PDB entry 7DLM | X-ray diffraction, 1.59 A resolution | chains A and B

[Chain A (and B)]
Protein: Carbonyl Reductase
Organism: Candida parapsilosis
Notes: EC 1.1.1.-; chain B of this document is another copy of the same molecule, construct and numbering; everything in this record applies to it too
Reference sequence: B2KJ46 (B2KJ46_CANPA); numbering as in UniProt (aligned over 1-279)
Amino-acid sequence (280 residues; numbered 0 to 279; the number before each row is that of its first residue; numbering starts at 0):
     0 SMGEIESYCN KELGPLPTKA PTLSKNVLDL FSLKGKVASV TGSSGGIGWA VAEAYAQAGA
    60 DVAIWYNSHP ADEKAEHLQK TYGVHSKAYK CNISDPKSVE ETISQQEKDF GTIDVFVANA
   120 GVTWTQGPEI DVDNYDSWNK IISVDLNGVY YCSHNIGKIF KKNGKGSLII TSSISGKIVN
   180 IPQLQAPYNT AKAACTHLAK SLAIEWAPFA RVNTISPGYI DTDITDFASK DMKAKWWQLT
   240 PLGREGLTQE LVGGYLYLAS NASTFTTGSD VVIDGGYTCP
Construct notes: expression tag (0)
Ligand contacts: NADPH (NDP; NADPH dihydro-nicotinamide-adenine-dinucleotide phosphate): Gly41, Ser42, Ser43, Gly44, Gly45, Ile46, Gly47, Tyr65, Asn66, Ser67, His68, Cys90, Asn91, Ile92, Asn118, Ala119, Gly120, Val121, Val143, Thr170, Ser171, Ser172, Tyr187, Lys191, Pro216, Gly217, Tyr218, Ile219, Thr221, Ile223, Thr224

[How chain A and chain B interact]
Residue-residue contacts (132):
  Ile4(A) with Ala233(B), hydrophobic; Trp236(B), hydrophobic; Gln237(B)
  Glu5(A) with Gln237(B), hydrogen bond (backbone-side chain)
  Ser6(A) with Gln237(B)
  Tyr7(A) with Gln237(B), hydrogen bond (backbone-backbone)
  Cys8(A) with Gln237(B); Leu238(B); Thr239(B); Pro240(B)
  Leu12(A) with Pro240(B); Leu241(B)
  Leu15(A) with Trp236(B); Gln237(B); Gly242(B)
  Pro16(A) with Trp236(B); Gly242(B)
  Thr17(A) with Leu241(B), hydrogen bond (side chain-backbone); Gly242(B), hydrogen bond (backbone-backbone); Arg243(B)
  Lys18(A) with Arg243(B)
  Ala19(A) with Arg243(B); Leu246(B), hydrophobic
  Pro20(A) with Arg243(B); Glu249(B)
  Leu22(A) with Glu249(B)
  Ser23(A) with Gln248(B), hydrogen bond (backbone-side chain)
  Lys24(A) with Gln56(B), hydrogen bond (backbone-side chain); Gln248(B), hydrogen bond (backbone-side chain)
  Asn25(A) with Gln56(B); Gln248(B)
  Val26(A) with Ala53(B); Gln56(B), hydrogen bond (backbone-side chain); Val251(B), hydrophobic; Leu255(B), hydrophobic
  Leu27(A) with Gln56(B); Leu255(B), hydrophobic
  Leu29(A) with Gln248(B)
  Phe30(A) with Phe30(B), hydrophobic; Gly252(B)
  Ala53(A) with Val26(B)
  Gln56(A) with Lys24(B), hydrogen bond (side chain-backbone); Asn25(B); Val26(B), hydrogen bond (side chain-backbone)
  Lys199(A) with Cys278(B)
  Ile203(A) with Pro240(B), hydrophobic; Cys278(B), hydrophobic
  Ala206(A) with Pro240(B); Leu241(B)
  Tyr218(A) with Phe264(B)
  Ala233(A) with Ile4(B), hydrophobic
  Trp236(A) with Ile4(B), hydrophobic; Leu15(B); Pro16(B)
  Gln237(A) with Ile4(B); Glu5(B), hydrogen bond (side chain-backbone); Ser6(B); Tyr7(B), hydrogen bond (backbone-backbone); Cys8(B); Leu15(B)
  Leu238(A) with Cys8(B)
  Thr239(A) with Cys8(B)
  Pro240(A) with Cys8(B); Leu12(B); Ile203(B), hydrophobic; Ala206(B)
  Leu241(A) with Leu12(B); Thr17(B), hydrogen bond (backbone-side chain); Thr263(B); Phe264(B), hydrophobic; Thr266(B)
  Gly242(A) with Leu15(B); Pro16(B); Thr17(B), hydrogen bond (backbone-backbone)
  Arg243(A) with Thr17(B); Lys18(B); Ala19(B); Pro20(B); Thr263(B); Phe264(B)
  Glu244(A) with Phe264(B)
  Gly245(A) with Phe264(B)
  Leu246(A) with Ala19(B), hydrophobic
  Gln248(A) with Ser23(B), hydrogen bond (side chain-backbone); Lys24(B)
  Glu249(A) with Pro20(B); Leu22(B); Thr263(B), hydrogen bond; Phe264(B)
  Val251(A) with Val26(B), hydrophobic
  Gly252(A) with Phe30(B); Tyr256(B); Ala261(B)
  Gly253(A) with Tyr256(B)
  Leu255(A) with Val26(B), hydrophobic; Leu27(B), hydrophobic
  Tyr256(A) with Gly252(B); Gly253(B); Ile272(B)
  Ala261(A) with Gly252(B)
  Thr263(A) with Leu241(B); Arg243(B), hydrogen bond (backbone-side chain); Glu249(B), hydrogen bond
  Phe264(A) with Tyr218(B); Leu241(B), hydrophobic; Arg243(B); Glu244(B); Gly245(B); Glu249(B), hydrogen bond (backbone-side chain); Ile272(B); Asp273(B); Gly274(B), hydrogen bond (backbone-backbone)
  Thr265(A) with Val271(B); Ile272(B)
  Thr266(A) with Leu241(B); Gly274(B); Gly275(B), hydrogen bond (backbone-backbone)
  Gly267(A) with Cys278(B), hydrogen bond (backbone-side chain)
  Ser268(A) with Val271(B)
  Val271(A) with Thr265(B); Ser268(B)
  Ile272(A) with Tyr256(B); Phe264(B); Thr265(B)
  Asp273(A) with Phe264(B); Thr266(B)
  Gly274(A) with Phe264(B), hydrogen bond (backbone-backbone); Thr266(B)
  Gly275(A) with Thr266(B), hydrogen bond (backbone-backbone)
  Cys278(A) with Lys199(B); Ile203(B), hydrophobic; Gly267(B), hydrogen bond (side chain-backbone)
Other interface residues (no listed pair), chain A (62 interface residues in all): Ala57, Ile219, Lys229, Pro279
Other interface residues (no listed pair), chain B (61 interface residues in all): Leu29, Ala57, Ile219, Pro279

[In short]
62 residues of chain A face 61 of chain B across their interface, with 25 hydrogen bonds. Polar contacts
include Glu5(A)-Gln237(B), Thr17(A)-Leu241(B) and Ser23(A)-Gln248(B). Bound to chain A: NADPH.
Both chains are Carbonyl Reductase (Candida parapsilosis). Entry 7DLM (Short chain dehydrogenase (SCR) crystal
structure with NADPH) was determined by X-ray diffraction, deposited together with 7DLD, 7DLL, 7DMG, 7DN1 and
7VYQ.
